Entry 1KYI (X-ray diffraction, 3.10 A resolution); this record covers chains S and T of the 24 polymer chains in the assembly.

== Chain S (and T) ==
Protein: ATP-dependent hsl protease ATP-binding subunit hslU
Source organism: Haemophilus influenzae
Notes: chain T of this document is another copy of the same molecule, construct and numbering; everything in this record applies to it too
Reference sequence: P43773 (HSLU_HAEIN); residue numbers follow UniProt; this construct covers 1-444
Amino-acid sequence (444 residues; numbered 1 to 444; the number before each row is that of its first residue):
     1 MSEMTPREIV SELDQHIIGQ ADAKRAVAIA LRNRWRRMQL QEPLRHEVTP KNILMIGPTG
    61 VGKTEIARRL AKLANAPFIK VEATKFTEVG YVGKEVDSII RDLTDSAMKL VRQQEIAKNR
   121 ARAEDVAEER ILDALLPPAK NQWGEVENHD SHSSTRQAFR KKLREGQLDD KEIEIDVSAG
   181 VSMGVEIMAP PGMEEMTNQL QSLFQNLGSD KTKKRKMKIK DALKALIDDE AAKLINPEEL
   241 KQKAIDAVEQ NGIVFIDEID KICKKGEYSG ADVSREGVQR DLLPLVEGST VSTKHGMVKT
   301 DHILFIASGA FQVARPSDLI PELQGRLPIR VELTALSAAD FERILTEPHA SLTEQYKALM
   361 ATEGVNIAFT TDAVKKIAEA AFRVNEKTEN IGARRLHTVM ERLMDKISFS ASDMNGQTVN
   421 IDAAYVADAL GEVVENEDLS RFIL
Unresolved in the structure: 1, 84-94, 121-232, 266-268
Ligand contacts: ATP (adenosine-5'-triphosphate): His16, Ile17, Ile18, Gln20, Pro58, Thr59, Gly60, Val61, Gly62, Lys63, Thr64, Glu65, Asp257, Glu258, Leu336, Ile344, Pro348, Ala393, Arg394, His397

== Chain S / chain T interface ==
Pairs across the interface (52):
  Thr5(S) - Ser412(T)
  Pro6(S) - Phe409(T)
  Arg7(S) - Phe409(T)
  Arg7(S) - Ser410(T)
  Arg7(S) - Asp413(T)  salt bridge
  Val10(S) - Phe409(T)  hydrophobic
  Arg25(S) - Asp405(T)  salt bridge
  Arg25(S) - Phe409(T)
  Ile29(S) - Ser408(T)
  Ile29(S) - Phe409(T)  hydrophobic
  Arg32(S) - Glu363(T)  salt bridge
  Arg32(S) - Ser412(T)  hydrogen bond
  Asn33(S) - Met360(T)
  Asn33(S) - Ser408(T)  hydrogen bond
  Arg36(S) - Leu359(T)
  Arg36(S) - Thr362(T)  hydrogen bond (side chain-backbone)
  Arg36(S) - Glu363(T)  salt bridge
  Arg37(S) - Leu359(T)
  Gln39(S) - Thr362(T)  hydrogen bond (backbone-side chain)
  Leu40(S) - Ala358(T)  hydrophobic
  Leu40(S) - Leu359(T)  hydrophobic
  Leu44(S) - Ala350(T)  hydrophobic
  Leu44(S) - Ala358(T)  hydrophobic
  Glu47(S) - Arg69(T)  salt bridge
  Glu47(S) - His349(T)
  Glu47(S) - Ala350(T)
  Glu47(S) - Gln355(T)
  Val48(S) - Gln355(T)
  Val48(S) - Leu359(T)  hydrophobic
  Lys51(S) - Tyr356(T)
  Lys51(S) - Glu401(T)
  Arg280(S) - Glu82(T)  salt bridge
  Arg280(S) - Glu258(T)  salt bridge
  Arg280(S) - Lys261(T)
  Leu283(S) - Glu82(T)
  Glu287(S) - Lys80(T)  salt bridge
  Glu287(S) - Arg394(T)  salt bridge
  Met297(S) - Asp105(T)
  Met297(S) - Lys109(T)
  Arg315(S) - Asn436(T)  hydrogen bond
  Ser317(S) - Glu389(T)
  Pro321(S) - Glu389(T)
  Pro321(S) - Ile391(T)
  Glu322(S) - Thr59(T)
  Glu322(S) - Glu82(T)
  Glu322(S) - Glu258(T)
  Glu322(S) - Arg394(T)
  Gln324(S) - Glu389(T)  hydrogen bond
  Arg326(S) - Arg394(T)
  Pro328(S) - Thr398(T)
  Pro328(S) - Glu401(T)
  Ile329(S) - Glu401(T)
Other interface residues (no listed pair), chain S (30 interface residues in all): Thr290, Gly325
Other interface residues (no listed pair), chain T (31 interface residues in all): Glu354, His397

== Overview ==
30 residues of chain S and 31 residues of chain T are in contact, with 6 hydrogen bonds and 9 salt bridges.
Polar pairs include Arg7(S)-Asp413(T), Arg25(S)-Asp405(T) and Arg32(S)-Glu363(T). Bound to chain S: ATP.
Both chains are ATP-dependent hsl protease ATP-binding subunit hslU (Haemophilus influenzae). Entry 1KYI
(HslUV (H. influenzae)-NLVS Vinyl Sulfone Inhibitor Complex) was determined by X-ray diffraction.
